Entry 8V68 (X-ray diffraction, 1.90 A resolution); this record covers chain A.

Chain A:
Name: Saxiphilin
Source organism: Nanorana parkeri
UniProt: A0A9X9ZA84 (A0A9X9ZA84_9NEOB); residues -18 to 835 here correspond to UniProt positions 1-854 (UniProt number = residue number + 19)
Sequence (854 residues; each row starts with the number of its first residue; numbers below 1 keep their minus sign (Met-18 is residue -18)):
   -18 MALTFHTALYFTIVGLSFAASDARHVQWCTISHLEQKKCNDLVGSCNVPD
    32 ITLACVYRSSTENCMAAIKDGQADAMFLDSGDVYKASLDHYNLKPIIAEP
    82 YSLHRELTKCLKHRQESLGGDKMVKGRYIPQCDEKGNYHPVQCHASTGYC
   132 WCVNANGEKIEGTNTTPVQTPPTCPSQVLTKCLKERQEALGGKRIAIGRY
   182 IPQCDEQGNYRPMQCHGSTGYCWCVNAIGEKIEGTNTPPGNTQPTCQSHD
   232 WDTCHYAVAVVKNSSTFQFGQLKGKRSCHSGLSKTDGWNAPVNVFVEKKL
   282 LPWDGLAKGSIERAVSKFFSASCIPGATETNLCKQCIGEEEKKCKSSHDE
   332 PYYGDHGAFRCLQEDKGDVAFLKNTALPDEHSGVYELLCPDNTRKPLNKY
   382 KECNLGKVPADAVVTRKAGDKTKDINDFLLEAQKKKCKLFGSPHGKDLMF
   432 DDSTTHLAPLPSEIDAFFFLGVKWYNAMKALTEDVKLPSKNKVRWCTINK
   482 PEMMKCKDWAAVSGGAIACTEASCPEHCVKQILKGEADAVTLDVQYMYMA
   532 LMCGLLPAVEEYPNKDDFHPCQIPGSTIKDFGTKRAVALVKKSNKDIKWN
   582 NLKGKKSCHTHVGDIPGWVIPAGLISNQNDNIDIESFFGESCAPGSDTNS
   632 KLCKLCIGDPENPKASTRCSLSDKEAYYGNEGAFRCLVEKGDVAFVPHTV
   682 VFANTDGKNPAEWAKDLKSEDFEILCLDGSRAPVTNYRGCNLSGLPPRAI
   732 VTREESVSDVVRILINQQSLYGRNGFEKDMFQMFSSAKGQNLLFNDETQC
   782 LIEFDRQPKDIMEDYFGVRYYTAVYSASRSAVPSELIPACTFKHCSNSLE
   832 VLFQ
Not modelled in the structure: -18 to 4, 645-646, 830-835
Disulfides: Cys10-Cys45, Cys20-Cys36, Cys27-Cys418, Cys91-Cys113, Cys124-Cys131, Cys133-Cys155, Cys163-Cys185, Cys196-Cys203, Cys205-Cys227, Cys235-Cys826, Cys259-Cys342, Cys304-Cys317, Cys314-Cys325, Cys370-Cys384, Cys477-Cys509, Cys487-Cys500, Cys534-Cys821, Cys552-Cys781, Cys589-Cys667, Cys623-Cys637, Cys634-Cys650, Cys707-Cys721
Ligand contacts: YGF ((3aS,4R,7R,10aS)-2,6-diamino-4-(hydroxymethyl)-3a,4,8,9-tetrahydro-1H,10H-pyrrolo[1,2-c]purine-10,10-diol): Glu541, Phe562, Pro727, Pro728, Phe785, Asp786, Gln788, Asp795, Tyr796, Phe797, Gly798
What the authors report for this chain:
  - binding site for YGF: Glu541, Asp786, Asp795, Tyr796
  - conformationally variable residues (side-chain flip): Asp786
  - contacts within the chain: Glu541-Glu784

Summary:
Bound to chain A: compound YGF. The paper reports a binding site for YGF at Glu541, Asp786 and Asp795 among
others; conformational variability at Asp786.
Chain A is Saxiphilin (Nanorana parkeri); the structure, Nanorana parkeri saxiphilin:dcSTX (co-crystal), was
determined by X-ray diffraction together with 8V65, 8V66, 8V67 and 8V69 from the same study.
